PDB entry 7B6X | electron microscopy, 3.60 A resolution | chains A and D of the 8 polymer chains in the assembly

== Chain A ==
Protein: Trafficking protein particle complex subunit
From: Drosophila melanogaster
Reference sequence: Q9VSY8 (Q9VSY8_DROME); residues 1-178 here = UniProt positions 1-178
Amino-acid sequence (178 residues; each row starts with the number of its first residue):
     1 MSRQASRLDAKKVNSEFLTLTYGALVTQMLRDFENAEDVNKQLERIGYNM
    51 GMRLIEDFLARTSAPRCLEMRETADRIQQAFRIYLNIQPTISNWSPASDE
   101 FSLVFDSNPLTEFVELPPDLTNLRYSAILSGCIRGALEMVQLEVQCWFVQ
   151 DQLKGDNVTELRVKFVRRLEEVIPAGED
Unresolved in the structure: 1-9, 175-178

== Chain D ==
Protein: Trafficking protein particle complex subunit
From: Drosophila melanogaster
Reference sequence: Q9VLI9 (Q9VLI9_DROME); residues 1-219 here = UniProt positions 1-219
Amino-acid sequence (219 residues; row label = number of the first residue in the row):
     1 MIIYGVYIVSKSGGLIFNLDNNVPRIEHEKTFTYPLDLVLDYDSKKVSVS
    51 FNRKDGINVGHVLVAVNGMPVNGVTLDDGRDVRTTLDAPENYPINLKFSR
   101 PKMTTNEKIFLASMFYPLFAIASQLSPEPKSSGIEILEADTFTLHCFQTL
   151 TGIKFIIISETGLNGIDLLLRKVYELYSDYVLKNPFYSLEMPIRCELFDN
   201 KLQELLAQVEKTGISNIDK

== Interface between chain A and chain D ==
Contacting residue pairs - 15 pairs, chain A then chain D:
  C67(A) with F51(D)
  L68(A) with F51(D); N52(D), hydrogen bond (backbone-backbone); R53(D)
  E69(A) with F51(D); N52(D); R53(D)
  M70(A) with F51(D), hydrophobic; N52(D)
  A97(A) with D37(D)
  S98(A) with D37(D); N52(D), hydrogen bond
  L142(A) with F51(D), hydrophobic
  R168(A) with S50(D), hydrogen bond (side chain-backbone); F51(D)
Interface residues without a listed pair, chain A (11 interface residues in all): T73, P96, F165
Interface residues without a listed pair, chain D (7 interface residues in all): P35, V39

== In short ==
Chain A and chain D form an interface of 11 and 7 residues respectively, with 3 hydrogen bonds. Among the
polar pairs are S98(A)-N52(D), R168(A)-S50(D) and L68(A)-N52(D).
Chain A is Trafficking protein particle complex subunit and chain D is Trafficking protein particle complex
subunit, both from Drosophila melanogaster; the structure, TRAPPCore from the MiniTRAPPIII complex, was
determined by electron microscopy.
